PDB entry 7PHC | electron microscopy, 9.90 A resolution (very low resolution: no residue pairs are listed; an interface is given only as per-side residue counts) | chains L and 5 of the 54 polymer chains in the assembly

Chain L:
Molecule: 30S ribosomal protein S13
Source organism: Mycoplasma pneumoniae M129
Reference sequence: Q50297 (RS13_MYCPN); numbering as in UniProt (aligned over 1-124)
Chain sequence (124 residues; row label = number of the first residue in the row):
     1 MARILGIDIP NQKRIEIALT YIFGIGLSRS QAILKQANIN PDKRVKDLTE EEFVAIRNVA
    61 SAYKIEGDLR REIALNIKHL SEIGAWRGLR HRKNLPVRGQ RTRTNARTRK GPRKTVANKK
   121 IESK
Unresolved in the structure: 1-4, 123-124

Chain 5:
Molecule: 16S ribosomal RNA
Source organism: Mycoplasma pneumoniae M129
Sequence (1520 nucleotides; numbered 1 to 1520; the number before each row is that of its first residue):
     1 UUUUUCUGAG AGUUUGAUCC UGGCUCAGGA UUAACGCUGG CGGCAUGCCU AAUACAUGCA
    61 AGUCGAUCGA AAGUAGUAAU ACUUUAGAGG CGAACGGGUG AGUAACACGU AUCCAAUCUA
   121 CCUUAUAAUG GGGGAUAACU AGUUGAAAGA CUAGCUAAUA CCGCAUAAGA ACUUUGGUUC
   181 GCAUGAAUCA AAGUUGAAAG GACCUGCAAG GGUUCGUUAU UUGAUGAGGG UGCGCCAUAU
   241 CAGCUAGUUG GUGGGGUAAC GGCCUACCAA GGCAAUGACG UGUAGCUAUG CUGAGAAGUA
   301 GAAUAGCCAC AAUGGGACUG AGACACGGCC CAUACUCCUA CGGGAGGCAG CAGUAGGGAA
   361 UUUUUCACAA UGAGCGAAAG CUUGAUGGAG CAAUGCCGCG UGAACGAUGA AGGUCUUUAA
   421 GAUUGUAAAG UUCUUUUAUU UGGGAAGAAU GACUUUAGCA GGUAAUGGCU AGAGUUUGAC
   481 UGUACCAUUU UGAAUAAGUG ACGACUAACU AUGUGCCAGC AGUCGCGGUA AUACAUAGGU
   541 CGCAAGCGUU AUCCGGAUUU AUUGGGCGUA AAGCAAGCGC AGGCGGAUUG AAAAGUCUGG
   601 UGUUAAAGGC AGCUGCUUAA CAGUUGUAUG CAUUGGAAAC UAUUAAUCUA GAGUGUGGUA
   661 GGGAGUUUUG GAAUUUCAUG UGGAGCGGUG AAAUGCGUAG AUAUAUGAAG GAACACCAGU
   721 GGCGAAGGCG AAAACUUAGG CCAUUACUGA CGCUUAGGCU UGAAAGUGUG GGGAGCAAAU
   781 AGGAUUAGAU ACCCUAGUAG UCCACACCGU AAACGAUAGA UACUAGCUGU CGGGGCGAUC
   841 CCCUCGGUAG UGAAGUUAAC ACAUUAAGUA UCUCGCCUGG GUAGUACAUU CGCAAGAAUG
   901 AAACUCAAAC GGAAUUGACG GGGACCCGCA CAAGUGGUGG AGCAUGUUGC UUAAUUCGAC
   961 GGUACACGAA AAACCUUACC UAGACUUGAC AUCCUUGGCA AAGUUAUGGA AACAUAAUGG
  1021 AGGUUAACCG AGUGACAGGU GGUGCAUGGU UGUCGUCAGC UCGUGUCGUG AGAUGUUGGG
  1081 UUAAGUCCCG CAACGAGCGC AACCCUUAUC GUUAGUUACA UUGUCUAGCG AGACUGCUAA
  1141 UGCAAAUUGG AGGAAGGAAG GGAUGACGUC AAAUCAUCAU GCCCCUUAUG UCUAGGGCUG
  1201 CAAACGUGCU ACAAUGGCCA AUACAAACAG UCGCCAGCUU GUAAAAGUGA GCAAAUCUGU
  1261 AAAGUUGGUC UCAGUUCGGA UUGAGGGCUG CAAUUCGUCC UCAUGAAGUC GGAAUCACUA
  1321 GUAAUCGCGA AUCAGCUAUG UCGCGGUGAA UACGUUCUCG GGUCUUGUAC ACACCGCCCG
  1381 UCAAACUAUG AAAGCUGGUA AUAUUUAAAA ACGUGUUGCU AACCAUUAGG AAGCGCAUGU
  1441 CAAGGAUAGC ACCGGUGAUU GGAGUUAAGU CGUAACAAGG UACCCCUACG AGAACGUGGG
  1501 GGUGGAUCAC CUCCUUUCUA
Unresolved in the structure: 1-4, 181-184, 1020-1027, 1510-1520

Interface between chain L and chain 5:
At this resolution (10 A) residue pairs are not listed: 52 residues of chain L and 46 of chain 5 lie at the interface.

In short:
52 residues of chain L and 46 residues of chain 5 are in contact.
Here chain L is 30S ribosomal protein S13 and chain 5 is 16S ribosomal RNA, both from Mycoplasma pneumoniae
M129. Entry 7PHC (70S ribosome with A*- and P/E-site tRNAs in chloramphenicol-treated Mycoplasma pneumoniae
cells) was determined by electron microscopy, deposited together with 7OOC, 7OOD, 7P6Z, 7PAH, 7PAI, 7PAJ and
23 further entries.
